Entry 8ET0 (X-ray diffraction, 2.15 A resolution); this record covers chains A and B of the 4 polymer chains in the assembly.

# Chain A (and B)
Molecule: Prostaglandin G/H synthase 2
Organism: Mus musculus
Notes: EC 1.14.99.1; chain B of this document is another copy of the same molecule, construct and numbering; everything in this record applies to it too
Reference sequence: Q05769 (PGH2_MOUSE); the construct lacks a stretch of the UniProt sequence, so the offset changes along the chain: 33-105 = UniProt 18-90; 106-618 = UniProt 92-604
Chain sequence (587 residues; row label = number of the first residue in the row):
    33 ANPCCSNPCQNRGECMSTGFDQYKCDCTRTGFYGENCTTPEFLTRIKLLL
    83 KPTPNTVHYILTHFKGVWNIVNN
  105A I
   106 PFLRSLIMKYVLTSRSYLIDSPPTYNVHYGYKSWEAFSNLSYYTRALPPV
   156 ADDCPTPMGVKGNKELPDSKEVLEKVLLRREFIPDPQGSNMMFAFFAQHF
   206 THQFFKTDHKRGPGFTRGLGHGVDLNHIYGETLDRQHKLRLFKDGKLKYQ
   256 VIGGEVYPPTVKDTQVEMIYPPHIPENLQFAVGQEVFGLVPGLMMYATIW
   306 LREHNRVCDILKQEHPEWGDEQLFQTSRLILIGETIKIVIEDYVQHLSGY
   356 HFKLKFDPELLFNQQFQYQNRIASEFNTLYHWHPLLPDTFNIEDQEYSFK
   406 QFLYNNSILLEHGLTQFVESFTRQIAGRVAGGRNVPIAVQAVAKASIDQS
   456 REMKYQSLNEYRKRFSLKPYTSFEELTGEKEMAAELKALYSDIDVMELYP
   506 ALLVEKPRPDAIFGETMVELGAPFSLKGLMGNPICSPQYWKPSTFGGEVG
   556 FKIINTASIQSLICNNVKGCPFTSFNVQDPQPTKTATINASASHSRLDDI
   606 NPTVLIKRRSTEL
Unresolved in the structure: 584-618
Disulfide bonds: Cys-36/Cys-47, Cys-37/Cys-159, Cys-41/Cys-57, Cys-59/Cys-69, Cys-569/Cys-575
Covalent attachments: N-acetylglucosamine (NAG) linked to Asn-144, Asn-410
Ligand contacts:
  - ibuprofen (IBP): Val-116, Arg-120, Val-349, Leu-352, Ser-353, Tyr-355, Leu-359, Tyr-385, Trp-387, Met-522, Val-523, Gly-526, Ala-527, Ser-530, Leu-531
  - N-acetylglucosamine (NAG; 2-acetamido-2-deoxy-beta-D-glucopyranose): Ser-38, Pro-40, Tyr-55, Glu-67, Asn-68
UniProt features mapped onto this chain:
  - active site: His-207 (Proton acceptor), Tyr-385 (For cyclooxygenase activity)
  - binding site (substrate): Arg-120, Tyr-355
  - binding site (heme b): His-388
  - site: Ser-530 (Aspirin-acetylated serine), Asn-606 (Not glycosylated)
  - modified residue: Cys-540 (S-nitrosocysteine), Ser-579 (O-acetylserine)
  - glycosylation (N-linked (GlcNAc...) asparagine): Asn-68, Asn-144, Asn-410, Asn-594

# Interface between chain A and chain B
Contacting residue pairs (113):
  Arg-44(A) with Gln-543(B)
  Glu-46(A) with Gln-543(B); Lys-546(B), salt bridge; Ser-548(B), hydrogen bond
  Met-48(A) with His-320(B); Gly-551(B); Gly-552(B)
  Ser-49(A) with His-320(B), hydrogen bond (backbone-side chain); Glu-322(B), hydrogen bond; Trp-323(B), hydrogen bond
  Thr-50(A) with Glu-322(B)
  Gly-51(A) with Glu-322(B), hydrogen bond (backbone-side chain)
  Phe-52(A) with Pro-321(B); Glu-322(B)
  Asp-58(A) with Lys-546(B); Pro-547(B); Ser-548(B), hydrogen bond (side chain-backbone)
  Thr-60(A) with Lys-546(B); Pro-547(B)
  Arg-61(A) with Phe-367(B); Pro-542(B), hydrogen bond (side chain-backbone); Trp-545(B), hydrogen bond (side chain-backbone)
  Asp-125(A) with Gln-543(B), hydrogen bond
  Pro-127(A) with Tyr-373(B); Pro-538(B), hydrophobic; Ser-541(B)
  Pro-128(A) with Tyr-544(B), hydrogen bond (backbone-side chain)
  Thr-129(A) with Tyr-544(B)
  Tyr-134(A) with Glu-326(B), hydrogen bond; Gln-330(B)
  Tyr-136(A) with Glu-326(B); Gln-327(B), hydrogen bond (side chain-backbone); Gln-330(B)
  Lys-137(A) with Leu-334(B); Gln-543(B), hydrogen bond (side chain-backbone); Lys-546(B); Thr-549(B), hydrogen bond
  Ser-138(A) with Gln-330(B)
  Trp-139(A) with Asp-229(B); Gln-330(B); Arg-333(B); Leu-334(B); Ile-337(B), hydrophobic; Asn-537(B); Pro-538(B), hydrophobic
  Glu-140(A) with Leu-238(B); Gln-330(B)
  Phe-142(A) with Pro-538(B), hydrophobic; Tyr-544(B)
  Asp-229(A) with Trp-139(B)
  Leu-238(A) with Glu-140(B)
  His-320(A) with Met-48(B); Ser-49(B), hydrogen bond (side chain-backbone)
  Pro-321(A) with Phe-52(B)
  Glu-322(A) with Ser-49(B), hydrogen bond; Thr-50(B); Gly-51(B), hydrogen bond (side chain-backbone); Phe-52(B)
  Trp-323(A) with Ser-49(B), hydrogen bond
  Glu-326(A) with Tyr-134(B), hydrogen bond; Tyr-136(B)
  Gln-327(A) with Tyr-136(B), hydrogen bond (backbone-side chain)
  Gln-330(A) with Tyr-134(B); Tyr-136(B); Ser-138(B); Trp-139(B); Glu-140(B)
  Arg-333(A) with Trp-139(B)
  Leu-334(A) with Lys-137(B); Ser-138(B); Trp-139(B)
  Ile-337(A) with Trp-139(B), hydrophobic
  Phe-367(A) with Arg-61(B); Gln-370(B), hydrogen bond (backbone-side chain)
  Asn-368(A) with Gln-370(B)
  Gln-369(A) with Gln-370(B), hydrogen bond (backbone-side chain)
  Gln-370(A) with Phe-367(B), hydrogen bond (side chain-backbone); Asn-368(B); Gln-369(B), hydrogen bond (side chain-backbone)
  Phe-371(A) with Gln-372(B), hydrogen bond (backbone-side chain)
  Gln-372(A) with Phe-371(B), hydrogen bond (side chain-backbone); Gln-372(B); Tyr-373(B), hydrogen bond (side chain-backbone)
  Tyr-373(A) with Pro-127(B), hydrophobic; Gln-372(B), hydrogen bond (backbone-side chain); Gln-374(B), hydrogen bond (backbone-side chain)
  Gln-374(A) with Tyr-373(B), hydrogen bond (side chain-backbone); Gln-374(B)
  Asn-537(A) with Trp-139(B)
  Pro-538(A) with Trp-139(B), hydrophobic; Phe-142(B), hydrophobic
  Ser-541(A) with Pro-127(B)
  Pro-542(A) with Arg-61(B), hydrogen bond (backbone-side chain)
  Gln-543(A) with Arg-44(B); Glu-46(B); Asp-125(B), hydrogen bond; Lys-137(B), hydrogen bond (backbone-side chain)
  Tyr-544(A) with Pro-128(B), hydrogen bond (side chain-backbone); Thr-129(B); Lys-137(B); Phe-142(B)
  Trp-545(A) with Arg-61(B), hydrogen bond (backbone-side chain)
  Lys-546(A) with Glu-46(B), salt bridge; Asp-58(B); Thr-60(B); Lys-137(B)
  Pro-547(A) with Asp-58(B); Thr-60(B)
  Ser-548(A) with Glu-46(B), hydrogen bond; Asp-58(B), hydrogen bond
  Thr-549(A) with Lys-137(B), hydrogen bond
  Gly-551(A) with Met-48(B)
  Gly-552(A) with Met-48(B)
Also at the interface, not in a pair above, chain A (58 interface residues in all): Leu-145, Val-228, Leu-366, Glu-553
Also at the interface, not in a pair above, chain B (58 interface residues in all): Lys-56, Leu-145, Val-228, Leu-366

# Summary
Chain A and chain B each contribute 58 residues to their interface; the contacts include 38 hydrogen bonds and
2 salt bridges. Among the polar pairs are Glu-46(A)/Lys-546(B), Glu-46(A)/Ser-548(B) and Ser-49(A)/His-320(B).
Ligands of chain A: N-acetylglucosamine and ibuprofen. Covalently linked N-acetylglucosamine: at Asn-144(A)
and Asn-410(A).
Chain A and chain B are both Prostaglandin G/H synthase 2 (Mus musculus); the structure, Crystal Complex of
murine Cyclooxygenase-2 with alpaca nanobody F9, was determined by X-ray diffraction.
